PDB entry 6C9F | X-ray diffraction, 2.92 A resolution | chains A and B of the 3 polymer chains in the assembly

[Chain A]
Name: 5'-AMP-activated protein kinase catalytic subunit alpha-1,5'-AMP-activated protein kinase catalytic subunit alpha-1
From: Homo sapiens
Notes: EC 2.7.11.1, 2.7.11.27, 2.7.11.31, 2.7.11.26
UniProtKB: Q13131 (AAPK1_HUMAN); residues 13-550 here correspond to UniProt positions 22-559 (UniProt number = residue number + 9)
Amino-acid sequence (494 residues; row label = number of the first residue in the row; note: 54 numbers in that range are skipped by the numbering (no residue carries them; nothing is unmodelled there)):
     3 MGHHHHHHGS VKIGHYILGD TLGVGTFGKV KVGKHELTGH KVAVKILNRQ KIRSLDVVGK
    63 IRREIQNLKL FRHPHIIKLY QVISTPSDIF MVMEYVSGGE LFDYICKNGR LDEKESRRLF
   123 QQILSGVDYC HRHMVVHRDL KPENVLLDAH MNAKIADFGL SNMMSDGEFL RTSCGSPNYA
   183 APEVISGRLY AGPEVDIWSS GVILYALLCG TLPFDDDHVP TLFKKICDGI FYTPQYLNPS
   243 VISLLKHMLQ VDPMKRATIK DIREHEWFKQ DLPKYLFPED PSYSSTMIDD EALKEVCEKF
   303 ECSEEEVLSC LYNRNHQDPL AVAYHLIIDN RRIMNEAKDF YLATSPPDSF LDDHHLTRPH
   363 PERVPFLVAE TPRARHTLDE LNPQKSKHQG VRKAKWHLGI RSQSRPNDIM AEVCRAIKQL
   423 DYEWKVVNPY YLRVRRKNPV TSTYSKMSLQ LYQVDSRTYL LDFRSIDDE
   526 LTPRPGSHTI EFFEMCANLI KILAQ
Not modelled in the structure: 3-10, 283-394, 550
Modified positions: Thr174 (phosphothreonine; TPO)
Construct notes: expression tag (3-12)
Ligand contacts:
  - R34 (5-{[6-chloro-5-(1-methyl-1H-indol-5-yl)-1H-benzimidazol-2-yl]oxy}-N-hydroxy-2-methylbenzamide): Val13, Leu20, Gly21, Val26, Gly27, Thr28, Phe29, Gly30, Lys31, Lys33, Ile48, Asn50, Lys53, Asp90, Phe92
  - staurosporine (STU): Leu24, Gly25, Val26, Val32, Ala45, Lys47, Ile79, Met95, Glu96, Tyr97, Val98, Gly101, Glu102, Glu145, Asn146, Leu148, Ala158, Asp159
Swiss-Prot annotation at these positions:
  - active site: Asp141 (Proton acceptor)
  - binding site (ATP): Leu24 to Val32, Lys47
  - modified residue: Thr23 (Phosphothreonine), Thr174 (Phosphothreonine), Thr260 (Phosphothreonine), Thr346 (Phosphothreonine), Ser347 (Phosphoserine), Ser351 (Phosphoserine), Thr359 (Phosphothreonine), Thr373 (Phosphothreonine), Ser388 (Phosphoserine), Ser458 (Phosphoserine)
From the paper describing this entry:
  - binding site for R34: Gly30, Asn50, Asp90

[Chain B]
Name: 5'-AMP-activated protein kinase subunit beta-1
From: Homo sapiens
UniProtKB: Q9Y478 (AAKB1_HUMAN); numbering as in UniProt (aligned over 68-270)
Amino-acid sequence (204 residues; numbered 67 to 270; the number before each row is that of its first residue):
    67 MEVNDKAPAQ ARPTVFRWTG GGKEVYLSGS FNNWSKLPLT RDHNNFVAIL DLPEGEHQYK
   127 FFVDGQWTHD PSEPIVTSQL GTVNNIIQVK KTDFEVFDAL MVDSQKCSDV SELSSSPPGP
   187 YHQEPYVCKP EERFRAPPIL PPHLLQVILN KDTGISCDPA LLPEPNHVML NHLYALSIKD
   247 GVMVLSATHR YKKKYVTTLL YKPI
Not modelled in the structure: 67-73, 172-187, 196-200
Construct notes: expression tag (67); conflict Asp108 (Ser in Q9Y478)
Ligand contacts: R34 (5-{[6-chloro-5-(1-methyl-1H-indol-5-yl)-1H-benzimidazol-2-yl]oxy}-N-hydroxy-2-methylbenzamide): Val81, Arg83, Thr106, Arg107, Asp108, Asn111, Val113, Ile115
Swiss-Prot annotation at these positions:
  - modified residue: Ser96 (Phosphoserine), Ser101 (Phosphoserine), Thr148 (Phosphothreonine), Ser182 (Phosphoserine)
From the paper describing this entry:
  - binding site for R34: Arg83
  - specificity-determining residues: Thr106, Asn111 (proposed by the authors, not directly observed)

[Chain A / chain B interface]
Contacting residue pairs - 134 pairs, chain A then chain B:
  Gly11(A) - Pro104(B)
  Gly11(A) - Thr106(B)  hydrogen bond (backbone-side chain)
  Ser12(A) - Thr106(B)
  Val13(A) - Thr106(B)
  Val13(A) - Val113(B)
  Val13(A) - Ile115(B)  hydrophobic
  Lys14(A) - Ile115(B)
  Ile15(A) - Pro79(B)  hydrophobic
  Lys31(A) - Asp108(B)  salt bridge
  Lys33(A) - Asp108(B)  salt bridge
  Asn50(A) - Arg83(B)
  Arg51(A) - Asp159(B)  salt bridge
  Arg51(A) - Ala165(B)
  Arg51(A) - Asp169(B)  salt bridge
  Ile54(A) - Leu166(B)  hydrophobic
  Arg55(A) - Asp169(B)
  Arg55(A) - Gln171(B)
  Val60(A) - Leu166(B)
  Val60(A) - Asp169(B)
  Arg64(A) - Phe163(B)
  Arg64(A) - Leu166(B)
  Ile67(A) - Val162(B)  hydrophobic
  Gln68(A) - Phe163(B)
  Lys71(A) - Phe163(B)
  Val84(A) - Val162(B)
  Ser86(A) - Asp159(B)  hydrogen bond (side chain-backbone)
  Ser86(A) - Phe160(B)
  Ser86(A) - Val162(B)
  Ser86(A) - Ala165(B)
  Thr87(A) - Pro79(B)
  Thr87(A) - Val81(B)
  Thr87(A) - Asp159(B)
  Pro88(A) - Pro79(B)
  Pro88(A) - Asp159(B)
  Pro88(A) - Phe160(B)
  Ser89(A) - Val81(B)
  Asp90(A) - Val81(B)
  Ile91(A) - Leu166(B)  hydrophobic
  Phe92(A) - Val81(B)  hydrophobic
  Met136(A) - His233(B)
  Met166(A) - His233(B)
  Ser167(A) - His233(B)
  Asp168(A) - His233(B)
  Asp168(A) - Leu236(B)
  Asp168(A) - Asn237(B)
  Asp168(A) - Arg256(B)  salt bridge
  Gly169(A) - His233(B)  hydrogen bond (backbone-backbone)
  Gly169(A) - Val234(B)
  Gly169(A) - Leu236(B)
  Gly169(A) - His238(B)  hydrogen bond (backbone-side chain)
  Glu170(A) - Val234(B)
  Phe171(A) - Pro207(B)  hydrophobic
  Phe171(A) - His209(B)
  Phe171(A) - Leu210(B)  hydrophobic
  Phe171(A) - Val234(B)  hydrophobic
  Arg173(A) - Pro204(B)
  Leu191(A) - Pro204(B)  hydrophobic
  Ala193(A) - His209(B)
  Glu196(A) - His209(B)  salt bridge
  Met256(A) - Pro208(B)  hydrophobic
  Met256(A) - Gln212(B)
  Ala396(A) - Asn216(B)
  Ala396(A) - Leu242(B)  hydrophobic
  Lys397(A) - Asn216(B)
  Lys397(A) - Leu242(B)
  Trp398(A) - Val213(B)  hydrophobic
  Trp398(A) - Leu215(B)
  Trp398(A) - Asn216(B)  hydrogen bond (backbone-side chain)
  Trp398(A) - Tyr240(B)
  Trp398(A) - Ala241(B)
  Trp398(A) - Leu242(B)  hydrophobic
  Trp398(A) - Val250(B)  hydrophobic
  Trp398(A) - Ser252(B)
  Trp398(A) - Leu265(B)  hydrophobic
  His399(A) - Tyr240(B)
  His399(A) - Ala241(B)  hydrogen bond (backbone-backbone)
  His399(A) - Leu242(B)
  His399(A) - Ser243(B)  hydrogen bond (side chain-backbone)
  Leu400(A) - Leu206(B)  hydrophobic
  Leu400(A) - Leu210(B)  hydrophobic
  Leu400(A) - Leu239(B)
  Leu400(A) - Tyr240(B)  hydrophobic
  Gly401(A) - Leu239(B)  hydrogen bond (backbone-backbone)
  Pro408(A) - Pro203(B)  hydrophobic
  Met412(A) - Lys195(B)
  Cys416(A) - Lys195(B)
  Lys420(A) - Tyr192(B)
  Tyr424(A) - Tyr192(B)
  Glu425(A) - Glu190(B)
  Trp426(A) - Glu190(B)  hydrogen bond (backbone-backbone)
  Trp426(A) - Pro191(B)
  Trp426(A) - Tyr192(B)  hydrophobic
  Trp426(A) - Val193(B)
  Lys427(A) - His188(B)
  Lys427(A) - Gln189(B)
  Lys427(A) - Glu190(B)  salt bridge
  Asn430(A) - Arg201(B)
  Pro431(A) - Arg201(B)
  Tyr432(A) - Arg201(B)  hydrogen bond (side chain-backbone)
  Tyr432(A) - Ala202(B)
  Tyr432(A) - Pro203(B)
  Arg435(A) - Glu190(B)
  Gln452(A) - Pro204(B)
  Leu453(A) - Pro203(B)
  Leu453(A) - Pro204(B)
  Tyr454(A) - Pro203(B)
  Tyr454(A) - Pro204(B)
  Tyr454(A) - Leu206(B)  hydrophobic
  Tyr454(A) - Pro207(B)
  Gln455(A) - Pro203(B)
  Gln455(A) - Pro204(B)  hydrogen bond (backbone-backbone)
  Gln455(A) - Ile205(B)
  Gln455(A) - Leu206(B)  hydrogen bond (backbone-backbone)
  Tyr461(A) - Pro203(B)  hydrophobic
  Asp464(A) - His238(B)  salt bridge
  Phe465(A) - Asn237(B)
  Phe465(A) - His238(B)
  Phe465(A) - Leu239(B)  hydrogen bond (backbone-backbone)
  Arg466(A) - Asn237(B)
  Arg466(A) - His238(B)
  Ser467(A) - Asn237(B)  hydrogen bond (backbone-backbone)
  Ser467(A) - His255(B)  hydrogen bond
  Thr534(A) - His255(B)
  Phe537(A) - Asn237(B)
  Phe538(A) - Leu239(B)  hydrophobic
  Phe538(A) - Leu251(B)
  Phe538(A) - Ser252(B)
  Phe538(A) - Ala253(B)
  Phe538(A) - Thr264(B)
  Phe538(A) - Leu266(B)  hydrophobic
  Cys541(A) - Leu239(B)  hydrophobic
  Ala542(A) - Met249(B)  hydrophobic
  Ile545(A) - Leu239(B)  hydrophobic
  Lys546(A) - Ile270(B)  hydrogen bond (side chain-backbone)
Other interface residues (no listed pair), chain A (81 interface residues in all): Thr23, Ile63, Arg190, Tyr192, Val428, Arg437, Lys448, Val456, Leu462, Asp469, Ile535
Other interface residues (no listed pair), chain B (63 interface residues in all): Thr80, Leu103, Glu161, Val168, Ser170

[Summary]
Chain A and chain B form an interface of 81 and 63 residues respectively, with 16 hydrogen bonds and 8 salt
bridges. Among the polar pairs are Lys31(A)-Asp108(B), Lys33(A)-Asp108(B) and Arg51(A)-Asp159(B). From the
paper: a binding site for R34 at Gly30(A), Asn50(A) and Arg83(B) among others; specificity determinants
Thr106(B) and Asn111(B).
Here chain A is 5'-AMP-activated protein kinase catalytic subunit alpha-1,5'-AMP-activated protein kinase
catalytic subunit alpha-1 and chain B is 5'-AMP-activated protein kinase subunit beta-1, both from Homo
sapiens. Entry 6C9F (AMP-activated protein kinase bound to pharmacological activator R734) was determined by
X-ray diffraction together with 6C9G, 6C9H and 6C9J from the same study.
